PDB entry 7V0O | electron microscopy, 6.60 A resolution (low resolution: residue-level contacts below are approximate; hydrogen-bond / salt-bridge calls are withheld) | chains A and C of the 16 polymer chains in the assembly

Chain A (and C):
Molecule: Spike glycoprotein E1
Source organism: Eastern equine encephalitis virus
Notes: chain C of this document is another copy of the same molecule, construct and numbering; everything in this record applies to it too
UniProt: Q4QXJ7 (POLS_EEEVF); residues 1-400 here correspond to UniProt positions 802-1201 (UniProt number = residue number + 801)
Amino-acid sequence (400 residues; each row starts with the number of its first residue):
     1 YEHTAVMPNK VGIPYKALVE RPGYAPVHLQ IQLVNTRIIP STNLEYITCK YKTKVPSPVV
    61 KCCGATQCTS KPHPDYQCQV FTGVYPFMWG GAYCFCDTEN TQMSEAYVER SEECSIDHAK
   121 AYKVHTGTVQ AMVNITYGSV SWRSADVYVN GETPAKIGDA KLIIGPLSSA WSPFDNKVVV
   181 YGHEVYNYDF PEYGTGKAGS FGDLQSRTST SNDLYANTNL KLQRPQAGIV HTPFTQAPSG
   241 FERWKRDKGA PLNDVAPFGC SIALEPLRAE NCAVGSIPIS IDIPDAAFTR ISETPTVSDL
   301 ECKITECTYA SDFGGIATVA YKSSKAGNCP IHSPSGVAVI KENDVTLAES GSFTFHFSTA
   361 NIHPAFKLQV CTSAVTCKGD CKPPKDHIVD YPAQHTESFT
Disulfide bonds: Cys49-Cys114, Cys62-Cys94, Cys63-Cys96, Cys68-Cys78, Cys260-Cys272, Cys302-Cys377, Cys307-Cys381, Cys329-Cys371

Interface between chain A and chain C:
Pairs across the interface (7):
  Tyr1(A) with Lys385(C)
  Pro22(A) with Glu306(C); Pro383(C)
  Gly23(A) with Thr308(C)
  Arg290(A) with His356(C)
  Ile291(A) with Ile316(C)
  Ser292(A) with His356(C)
Interface residues without a listed pair, chain A (8 interface residues in all): Glu2, Arg21
Interface residues without a listed pair, chain C (8 interface residues in all): Lys382, Asp386

In short:
Chain A and chain C each contribute 8 residues to their interface.
Chain A and chain C are both Spike glycoprotein E1 (Eastern equine encephalitis virus); the structure, Cryo-EM
structure of SINV/EEEV in complex with Fab fragment of a moderately/weakly neutralizing human antibody IgG-94,
was determined by electron microscopy (same publication as 7V0N and 7V0P).
